Entry 6Q8X (X-ray diffraction, 3.51 A resolution); this record covers chains 6 and H of the 16 polymer chains in the assembly.

[Chain 6]
Protein: NADH-quinone oxidoreductase subunit 6
Organism: Thermus thermophilus (strain HB8 / ATCC 27634 / DSM 579)
Notes: EC 1.6.5.11
Reference sequence: Q56218 (NQO6_THET8); residue numbers follow UniProt; this construct covers 1-181
Amino-acid sequence (181 residues; each row starts with the number of its first residue):
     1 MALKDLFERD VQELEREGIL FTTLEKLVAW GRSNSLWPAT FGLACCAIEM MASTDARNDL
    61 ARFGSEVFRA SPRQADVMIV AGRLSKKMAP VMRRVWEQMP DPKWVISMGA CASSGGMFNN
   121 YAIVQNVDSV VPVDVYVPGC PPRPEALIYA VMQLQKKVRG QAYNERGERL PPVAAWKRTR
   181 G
Not modelled in the structure: 1-15
Swiss-Prot annotation at these positions:
  - binding site ([4Fe-4S] cluster): Cys45, Cys46, Cys111, Cys140
Bound ions: 4Fe-4S cluster Fe: Cys45, Cys46, Cys111, Cys140
Small-molecule neighbours:
  - Pyridaben (HQK): Thr40, Gly42, Leu43, Ile48, Met51, Phe68
  - 4Fe-4S cluster (SF4): Ala44, Cys45, Cys46, Gly82, Arg83, Gly109, Ala110, Cys111, Phe118, Gly139, Cys140, Pro141

[Chain H]
Protein: NADH-quinone oxidoreductase subunit 8
Organism: Thermus thermophilus (strain HB8 / ATCC 27634 / DSM 579)
Notes: EC 1.6.5.11
Reference sequence: Q60019 (NQO8_THET8); numbering as in UniProt (aligned over 1-365)
Amino-acid sequence (365 residues; numbered 1 to 365; the number before each row is that of its first residue):
     1 MTWSYPVDPY WMVALKALLV VVGLLTAFAF MTLIERRLLA RFQVRMGPNR VGPFGLLQPL
    61 ADAIKSIFKE DIVVAQADRF LFVLAPLISV VFALLAFGLI PFGPPGSFFG YQPWVINLDL
   121 GILYLFAVSE LAVYGIFLSG WASGSKYSLL GSLRSSASLI SYELGLGLAL LAPVLLVGSL
   181 NLNDIVNWQK EHGWLFLYAF PAFLVYLIAS MAEAARTPFD LPEAEQELVG GYHTEYSSIK
   241 WALFQMAEYI HFITASALIP TLFLGGWTMP VLEVPYLWMF LKIAFFLFFF IWIRATWFRL
   301 RYDQLLRFGW GFLFPLALLW FLVTALVVAL DLPRTYLLYL SALSFLVLLG AVLYTPKPAR
   361 KGGGA
Not modelled in the structure: 1, 355-365

[How chain 6 and chain H interact]
Residue-residue contacts (50):
  Arg16(6) - Phe68(H)
  Leu27(6) - Ile64(H)  hydrophobic
  Trp30(6) - Val51(H)  hydrophobic
  Gly31(6) - Ala61(H)
  Arg32(6) - Phe68(H)  hydrogen bond (side chain-backbone)
  Asn34(6) - Val51(H)
  Asn34(6) - Gln58(H)  hydrogen bond (backbone-side chain)
  Ser35(6) - Gln58(H)
  Ser35(6) - Ala61(H)
  Ser35(6) - Asp62(H)  hydrogen bond
  Ser35(6) - Lys65(H)
  Trp37(6) - Arg36(H)
  Trp37(6) - Asp62(H)
  Ala56(6) - Gln43(H)
  Ala56(6) - Val44(H)  hydrophobic
  Ala56(6) - Arg45(H)
  Asp59(6) - Arg45(H)
  Asp59(6) - Met46(H)
  Ala61(6) - Pro48(H)
  Arg62(6) - Gly47(H)
  Arg62(6) - Pro48(H)
  Arg62(6) - Arg50(H)
  Arg62(6) - Gln58(H)
  Phe63(6) - Arg50(H)
  Phe63(6) - Val51(H)
  Phe63(6) - Gln58(H)
  Gly64(6) - Gln58(H)
  Glu66(6) - Arg36(H)
  Glu66(6) - Arg45(H)  salt bridge
  Val67(6) - Arg36(H)
  Phe68(6) - Glu225(H)
  Arg69(6) - Glu223(H)  salt bridge
  Arg69(6) - Glu225(H)  salt bridge
  Arg69(6) - Trp241(H)
  Arg73(6) - Ile72(H)
  Arg73(6) - Thr234(H)
  Arg73(6) - Tyr236(H)
  Arg73(6) - Ser237(H)
  Gln74(6) - His233(H)
  Gln74(6) - Thr234(H)
  Gln74(6) - Tyr236(H)
  Gln74(6) - Trp241(H)
  Asp76(6) - Lys65(H)  salt bridge
  Asp76(6) - Lys69(H)
  Pro100(6) - Lys69(H)
  Asp101(6) - Glu70(H)
  Pro102(6) - Phe68(H)
  Pro102(6) - Lys69(H)  hydrogen bond (backbone-side chain)
  Pro102(6) - Glu70(H)
  Trp104(6) - Lys65(H)
Interface residues without a listed pair, chain 6 (32 interface residues in all): Gly18, Leu24, Val28, Thr54, Asp55, Ser71, Lys103
Interface residues without a listed pair, chain H (29 interface residues in all): Asn49, Val74, Ala224, Glu235

[Overview]
32 residues of chain 6 and 29 residues of chain H are in contact; the contacts include 4 hydrogen bonds and 4
salt bridges. Among the polar pairs are Glu66(6)-Arg45(H), Arg69(6)-Glu223(H) and Arg69(6)-Glu225(H). Chain 6
binds Pyridaben and 4Fe-4S cluster.
Here chain 6 is NADH-quinone oxidoreductase subunit 6 and chain H is NADH-quinone oxidoreductase subunit 8,
both from Thermus thermophilus (strain HB8 / ATCC 27634 / DSM 579). Entry 6Q8X (Respiratory complex I from
Thermus thermophilus with bound Pyridaben) was determined by X-ray diffraction, deposited together with 6I0D,
6I1P, 6Q8O, 6Q8W, 6Y11, 6ZIY and 3 further entries.
